5LYJ - chains B and F of the 6 polymer chains in the assembly; structure by X-ray diffraction, 2.40 A resolution.

[Chain B]
Protein: Tubulin beta-2B chain
Source organism: Bos taurus
Reference sequence: Q6B856 (TBB2B_BOVIN); the author numbering skips numbers that UniProt does not, so the offset changes along the chain: 1-42 = UniProt 1-42; 45-360 = UniProt 43-358; 369-455 = UniProt 359-445
Chain sequence (445 residues; each row starts with the number of its first residue; note: 10 numbers in that range are skipped by the numbering (no residue carries them; nothing is unmodelled there)):
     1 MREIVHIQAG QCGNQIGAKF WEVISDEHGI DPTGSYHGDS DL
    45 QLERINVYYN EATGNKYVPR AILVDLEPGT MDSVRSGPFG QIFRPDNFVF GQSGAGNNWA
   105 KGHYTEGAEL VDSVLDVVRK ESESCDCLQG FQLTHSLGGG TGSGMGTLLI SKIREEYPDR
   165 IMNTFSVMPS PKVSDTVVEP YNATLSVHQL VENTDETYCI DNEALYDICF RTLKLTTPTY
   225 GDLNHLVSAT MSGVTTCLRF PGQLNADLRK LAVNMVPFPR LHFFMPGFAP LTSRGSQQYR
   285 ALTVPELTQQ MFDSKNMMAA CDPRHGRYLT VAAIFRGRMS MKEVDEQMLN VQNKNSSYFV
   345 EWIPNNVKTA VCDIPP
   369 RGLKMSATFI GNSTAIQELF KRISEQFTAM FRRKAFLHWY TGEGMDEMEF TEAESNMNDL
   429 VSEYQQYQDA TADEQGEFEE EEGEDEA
Disordered / not traced: 1, 278-281, 441-455
Ion coordination: Mg2+: Gln11 (together with GDP); Ca2+ near Glu113 (its only coordinating residue here)
Ligand contacts:
  - Combretastatin A4 (7BA): Gly237, Val238, Cys241, Leu242, Leu248, Ala250, Lys254, Leu255, Asn258, Met259, Val315, Ala316, Ala317, Ile318, Asn349, Asn350, Lys352, Thr353, Ala354, Ile378
  - GDP (guanosine-5'-diphosphate): Gly10, Gln11, Cys12, Gln15, Ile16, Asp69, Asn101, Ser140, Gly142, Gly143, Gly144, Thr145, Gly146, Ser147, Val171, Pro173, Val177, Asp179, Glu183, Asn206, Leu209, Tyr224, Leu227, Asn228
UniProt features mapped onto this chain:
  - motif: Met1 to Ile4 (MREI motif)
  - binding site (GTP): Gln11, Glu71, Ser140, Gly144, Thr145, Gly146, Asn206, Asn228
  - binding site (Mg(2+)): Glu71
  - modified residue: Ser40 (Phosphoserine), Thr57 (Phosphothreonine), Lys60 (N6-acetyllysine), Ser174 (Phosphoserine), Thr287 (Phosphothreonine), Thr292 (Phosphothreonine), Arg320 (Omega-N-methylarginine), Glu448 (5-glutamyl polyglutamate)
  - cross-link (Glycyl lysine isopeptide (Lys-Gly)): Lys60 (interchain with G-Cter in ubiquitin), Lys326 (interchain with G-Cter in ubiquitin)

[Chain F]
Protein: Tubulin-tyrosine ligase
Source organism: Gallus gallus
Reference sequence: E1BQ43 (E1BQ43_CHICK); residue numbers follow UniProt; this construct covers 1-378
Chain sequence (384 residues; each row starts with the number of its first residue):
     1 MYTFVVRDEN SSVYAEVSRL LLATGQWKRL RKDNPRFNLM LGERNRLPFG RLGHEPGLVQ
    61 LVNYYRGADK LCRKASLVKL IKTSPELSES CTWFPESYVI YPTNLKTPVA PAQNGIRHLI
   121 NNTRTDEREV FLAAYNRRRE GREGNVWIAK SSAGAKGEGI LISSEASELL DFIDEQGQVH
   181 VIQKYLEKPL LLEPGHRKFD IRSWVLVDHL YNIYLYREGV LRTSSEPYNS ANFQDKTCHL
   241 TNHCIQKEYS KNYGRYEEGN EMFFEEFNQY LMDALNTTLE NSILLQIKHI IRSCLMCIEP
   301 AISTKHLHYQ SFQLFGFDFM VDEELKVWLI EVNGAPACAQ KLYAELCQGI VDVAISSVFP
   361 LADTGQKTSQ PTSIFIKLHH HHHH
Disordered / not traced: 103-124, 156-161, 232-234, 247-255, 363-371, 382-384
Sequence notes: expression tag (379-384)
Ligand contacts: AMP-PCP (ACP; phosphomethylphosphonic acid adenylate ester): Lys74, Ile148, Lys150, Gln183, Lys184, Tyr185, Leu186, Lys198, Asp200, Arg202, Arg222, His239, Leu240, Thr241, Asn242, Asp318, Met320, Ile330, Glu331, Asn333

[How chain B and chain F interact]
Pairs across the interface (10):
  Leu333(B) - Arg36(F)
  Leu333(B) - Pro56(F)
  Leu333(B) - Gly57(F)
  Asn337(B) - Arg36(F)  hydrogen bond
  Lys338(B) - Lys28(F)
  Ser340(B) - Lys28(F)
  Ser340(B) - Leu30(F)
  Glu345(B) - Arg31(F)  salt bridge
  Thr439(B) - Arg31(F)
  Ala440(B) - Asp33(F)
Other interface residues (no listed pair), chain B (10 interface residues in all): Arg311, Gln336, Ser341
Other interface residues (no listed pair), chain F (10 interface residues in all): Thr3, Asn34, Leu58

[Summary]
Chain B and chain F each contribute 10 residues to their interface, with 1 hydrogen bond and 1 salt bridge.
Polar contacts include Glu345(B)-Arg31(F) and Asn337(B)-Arg36(F). Ligands of chain B: GDP and Combretastatin
A4. Chain F binds AMP-PCP.
Here chain B is Tubulin beta-2B chain (Bos taurus) and chain F is Tubulin-tyrosine ligase (Gallus gallus).
Entry 5LYJ (Tubulin-Combretastatin A4 complex) was determined by X-ray diffraction.
